5JQG - chains A and E of the 6 polymer chains in the assembly; structure by X-ray diffraction, 2.24 A resolution.

# Chain A
Protein: Tubulin alpha-1B chain
Source organism: Sus scrofa
UniProtKB: Q2XVP4 (TBA1B_PIG); residue numbers follow UniProt; this construct covers 1-451
Chain sequence (451 residues; numbered 1 to 451; the number before each row is that of its first residue):
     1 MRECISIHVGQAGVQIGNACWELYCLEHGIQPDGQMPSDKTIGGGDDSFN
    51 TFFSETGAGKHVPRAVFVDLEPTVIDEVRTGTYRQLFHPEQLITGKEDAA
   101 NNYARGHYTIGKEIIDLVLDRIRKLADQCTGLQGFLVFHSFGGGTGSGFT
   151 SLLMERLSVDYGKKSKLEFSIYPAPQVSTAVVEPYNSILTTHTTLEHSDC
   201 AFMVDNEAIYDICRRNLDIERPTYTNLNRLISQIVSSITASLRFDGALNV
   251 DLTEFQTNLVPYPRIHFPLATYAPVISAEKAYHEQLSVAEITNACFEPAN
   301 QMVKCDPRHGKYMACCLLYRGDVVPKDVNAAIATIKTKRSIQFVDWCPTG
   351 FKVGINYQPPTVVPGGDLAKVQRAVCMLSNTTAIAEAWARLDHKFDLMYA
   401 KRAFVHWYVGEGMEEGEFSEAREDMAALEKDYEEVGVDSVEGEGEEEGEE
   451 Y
Unresolved in the structure: 438-451
Curated features (UniProtKB/Swiss-Prot):
  - motif: Met1 to Cys4 (MREC motif)
  - active site: Glu254
  - binding site (GTP): Gly10, Gln11, Ala12, Gln15, Glu71, Ala99, Ser140, Gly143, Gly144, Thr145, Gly146, Thr179, Glu183, Asn206, Tyr224, Asn228, Leu252
  - binding site (Mg(2+)): Glu71
  - site: Tyr451 (Involved in polymerization)
  - modified residue: Lys40 (N6,N6,N6-trimethyllysine), Ser48 (Phosphoserine), Ser232 (Phosphoserine), Tyr282 (3'-nitrotyrosine), Arg339 (Omega-N-methylarginine), Ser439 (Phosphoserine), Glu443 (5-glutamyl polyglutamate), Glu445 (5-glutamyl polyglutamate), Tyr451 (3'-nitrotyrosine)
  - cross-link (Glycyl lysine isopeptide (Lys-Gly)): Lys326 (interchain with G-Cter in ubiquitin), Lys370 (interchain with G-Cter in ubiquitin)
Ion coordination: Ca2+: Asp39, Thr41, Gly44, Glu55
Small-molecule neighbours: GTP (guanosine-5'-triphosphate): Gly10, Gln11, Ala12, Gln15, Ile16, Asp69, Asp98, Ala99, Ala100, Asn101, Ser140, Gly142, Gly143, Gly144, Thr145, Gly146, Ile171, Pro173, Val177, Ser178, Thr179, Glu183, Asn206, Tyr224, Leu227, Asn228, Ile231
What the authors report for this chain:
  - catalytic residues: Glu254 (citing earlier work)

# Chain E
Protein: Stathmin-4
Source organism: Rattus norvegicus
UniProtKB: P63043 (STMN4_RAT); residues 5-145 here correspond to UniProt positions 49-189 (UniProt number = residue number + 44)
Chain sequence (143 residues; numbered 3 to 145; the number before each row is that of its first residue):
     3 MADMEVIELNKCTSGQSFEVILKPPSFDGVPEFNASLPRRRDPSLEEIQK
    53 KLEAAEERRKYQEAELLKHLAEKREHEREVIQKAIEENNNFIKMAKEKLA
   103 QKMESNKENREAHLAAMLERLQEKDKHAEEVRKNKELKEEASR
Unresolved in the structure: 3-5, 28-43, 142-145
Sequence notes: expression tag (3-4)
Curated features (UniProtKB/Swiss-Prot):
  - modified residue: Ser46 (Phosphoserine)

# Chain A / chain E interface
Pairs across the interface - 63 pairs, chain A then chain E:
  His107(A) with Leu54(E)
  Tyr108(A) with Leu54(E), hydrophobic; Ala57(E), hydrophobic; Arg61(E)
  Thr109(A) with Arg61(E), hydrogen bond
  Lys112(A) with Leu54(E); Glu58(E), salt bridge
  Leu152(A) with Leu54(E), hydrophobic
  Glu155(A) with Ile50(E)
  Arg156(A) with Leu47(E); Ile50(E); Gln51(E)
  Ser158(A) with Asp44(E)
  Val159(A) with Pro45(E); Leu47(E); Ile50(E), hydrophobic
  His197(A) with Asp44(E), salt bridge; Pro45(E)
  Asp245(A) with Cys14(E); Ser16(E)
  Ala247(A) with Asn12(E); Ser19(E)
  Leu248(A) with Ser19(E)
  Pro325(A) with Gln18(E); Phe20(E), hydrophobic
  Val328(A) with Phe20(E), hydrophobic
  Asn329(A) with Met6(E); Val8(E); Phe20(E); Val22(E)
  Ile332(A) with Val22(E), hydrophobic
  Ala333(A) with Met6(E), hydrophobic
  Lys336(A) with Leu24(E)
  Asp345(A) with Pro27(E)
  Cys347(A) with Pro27(E)
  Pro348(A) with Lys25(E); Pro27(E)
  Thr349(A) with Ile23(E); Leu24(E), hydrogen bond (backbone-backbone); Lys25(E), hydrogen bond (backbone-backbone)
  Gly350(A) with Val22(E)
  Phe351(A) with Glu21(E); Val22(E), hydrogen bond (backbone-backbone)
  Lys352(A) with Phe20(E); Glu21(E), salt bridge
  Val353(A) with Ser19(E); Phe20(E), hydrogen bond (backbone-backbone)
  Gly354(A) with Gln18(E)
  Ile355(A) with Gly17(E); Gln18(E), hydrogen bond (backbone-backbone)
  Asn356(A) with Ser16(E)
  Tyr357(A) with Thr15(E); Ser16(E), hydrogen bond (backbone-backbone); Gly17(E); Gln18(E), hydrogen bond
  Val409(A) with Gln64(E), hydrogen bond (backbone-side chain)
  Gly410(A) with Arg61(E); Gln64(E)
  Glu411(A) with Arg61(E), hydrogen bond (backbone-side chain)
  Gly412(A) with Ala57(E); Arg60(E), hydrogen bond (backbone-side chain); Arg61(E)
  Glu414(A) with Arg60(E), salt bridge
Other interface residues (no listed pair), chain A (40 interface residues in all): Glu196, Gly246, Trp346, Met413
Other interface residues (no listed pair), chain E (32 interface residues in all): Leu11, Pro26, Ser46, Lys53, Glu55

# Overview
Chain A and chain E form an interface of 40 and 32 residues respectively; the contacts include 11 hydrogen
bonds and 4 salt bridges. Among the polar pairs are Lys112(A)-Glu58(E), His197(A)-Asp44(E) and
Lys352(A)-Glu21(E). Chain A binds GTP. The paper reports the catalytic residue Glu254(A).
Chain A is Tubulin alpha-1B chain (Sus scrofa) and chain E is Stathmin-4 (Rattus norvegicus); the structure,
An apo tubulin-RB-TTL complex structure used for side-by-side comparison, was determined by X-ray diffraction
together with 5FNV from the same study.
